Entry 5XJ8 (X-ray diffraction, 2.41 A resolution); this record covers chains A and B.

[Chain A (and B)]
Name: Glycerol-3-phosphate acyltransferase
Source organism: Aquifex aeolicus
Notes: EC 2.3.1.-; chain B of this document is another copy of the same molecule, construct and numbering; everything in this record applies to it too
UniProtKB: O66905 (PLSY_AQUAE); numbering as in UniProt (aligned over 3-192)
Chain sequence (201 residues; each row starts with the number of its first residue; numbering starts at 0):
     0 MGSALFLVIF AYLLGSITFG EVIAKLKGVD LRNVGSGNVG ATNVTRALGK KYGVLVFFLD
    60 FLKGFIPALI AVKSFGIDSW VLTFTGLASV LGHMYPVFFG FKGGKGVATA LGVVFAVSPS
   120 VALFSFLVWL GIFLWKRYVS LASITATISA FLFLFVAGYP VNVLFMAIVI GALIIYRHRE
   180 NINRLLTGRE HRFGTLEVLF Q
Unresolved in the structure: 0, 30-33 (chain B: 0, 200)
Differences from the reference sequence: expression tag (0-2, 193-200)
Modified positions: M0 (N-formylmethionine; FME)
What the authors report for this chain:
  - binding site for 16:0 lpa: A40, T41
  - mutagenesis - S35A, S35C, S35T, N37A, T41A, T41S, R45A, R45K, H92A, H92D, H92K, H92L, H92N, H92Q, K104A, K104R, G105A, V106G, V106P, A107P, S142A, H177A, H177D, H177E, H177F, H177I, H177K, H177L, H177M, H177N, H177Q, N180A, N180D, N180Q, R183A: decreased catalytic activity
  - mutagenesis - N37D, G105P, H177Y, N180H: abolished catalytic activity
  - mutagenesis - E189A: increased catalytic activity
  - mutagenesis - E189A: unchanged expression
  - catalytic residues: N37 (proposed by the authors, not directly observed)

[Chain A / chain B interface]
Pairs across the interface - 17 pairs, chain A then chain B:
  P118(A) - V96(B)
  S119(A) - V96(B)  hydrogen bond (side chain-backbone)
  S119(A) - F97(B)
  L122(A) - I8(B)
  L122(A) - Y11(B)  hydrophobic
  L122(A) - L12(B)  hydrophobic
  L122(A) - V96(B)  hydrophobic
  F123(A) - F97(B)  hydrophobic
  F125(A) - L4(B)  hydrophobic
  F125(A) - I8(B)  hydrophobic
  L126(A) - F5(B)
  L126(A) - I8(B)  hydrophobic
  L126(A) - L12(B)  hydrophobic
  L129(A) - G1(B)
  L129(A) - F5(B)
  L133(A) - S2(B)
  Q200(A) - G1(B)
Also at the interface, not in a pair above, chain A (11 interface residues in all): G130, L198
Also at the interface, not in a pair above, chain B (11 interface residues in all): F9, F100

[Overview]
Chain A and chain B each contribute 11 residues to their interface; the contacts include 1 hydrogen bond. The
hydrogen-bonded pair is S119(A)-V96(B). The paper reports the catalytic residue N37(A); S35A, S35C and S35T of
chain A, among others, reduce catalytic activity; 40 substitutions were tested in all.
Chain A and chain B are both Glycerol-3-phosphate acyltransferase (Aquifex aeolicus); the structure, Crystal
structure of PlsY (YgiH), an integral membrane glycerol 3-phosphate acyltransferase - the lysphosphatidic acid
form, was determined by X-ray diffraction (same publication as 5XJ5, 5XJ6, 5XJ7 and 5XJ9).
